6L5Y - chains B and C of the 4 polymer chains in the assembly; structure by X-ray diffraction, 1.65 A resolution.

Chain B:
Protein: Hemoglobin subunit beta
Organism: Homo sapiens
UniProt: P68871 (HBB_HUMAN); residues 1-146 here correspond to UniProt positions 2-147 (UniProt number = residue number + 1)
Chain sequence (146 residues; numbered 1 to 146; the number before each row is that of its first residue):
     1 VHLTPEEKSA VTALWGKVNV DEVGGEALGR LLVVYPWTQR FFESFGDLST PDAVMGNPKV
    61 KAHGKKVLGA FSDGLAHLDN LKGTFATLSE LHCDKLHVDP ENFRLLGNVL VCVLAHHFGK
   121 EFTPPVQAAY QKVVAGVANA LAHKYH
Bound ions: heme Fe: His-92 (together with carbon monoxide)
Residues lining bound ligands: carbon monoxide / heme: Leu-28, Leu-31, Thr-38, Phe-41, Phe-42, Phe-45, His-63, Lys-66, Val-67, Ala-70, Phe-71, Phe-85, Leu-88, Leu-91, His-92, Leu-96, Val-98, Asn-102, Phe-103, Leu-106, Val-137, Leu-141
Curated features (UniProtKB/Swiss-Prot):
  - binding site ((2R)-2,3-bisphosphoglycerate): Val-1, His-2, Lys-82, His-143
  - binding site (heme b): His-63, His-92
  - site: Glu-7, Lys-8 (Microbial infection: Cleavage), Gly-25, Glu-26 (Microbial infection: Cleavage), Gly-29, Arg-30 (Microbial infection: Cleavage), Tyr-35, Pro-36 (Microbial infection: Cleavage), Trp-37, Thr-38 (Microbial infection: Cleavage), Phe-45, Gly-46 (Microbial infection: Cleavage), Asp-52, Ala-53 (Microbial infection: Cleavage), Gly-56, Asn-57 (Microbial infection: Cleavage), Lys-59 (Not glycated), Phe-71, Ser-72 (Microbial infection: Cleavage), Gly-74, Leu-75 (Microbial infection: Cleavage), Lys-82 (Not glycated), Thr-84, Phe-85 (Microbial infection: Cleavage), His-92, Cys-93 (Microbial infection: Cleavage), Lys-95 (Not glycated), Arg-104, Leu-105 (Microbial infection: Cleavage), Leu-110, Val-111 (Microbial infection: Cleavage), Gly-119, Lys-120 (Microbial infection: Cleavage), Phe-122, Thr-123 (Microbial infection: Cleavage), Ala-128, Ala-129 (Microbial infection: Cleavage) and 2 more in UniProt
  - modified residue: Val-1 (N-acetylvaline), Ser-9 (Phosphoserine), Thr-12 (Phosphothreonine), Ser-44 (Phosphoserine), Thr-50 (Phosphothreonine), Lys-59 (N6-acetyllysine), Lys-82 (N6-acetyllysine), Thr-87 (Phosphothreonine), Cys-93 (S-nitrosocysteine), Lys-144 (N6-acetyllysine)
  - glycosylation: Val-1 (N-linked (Glc) (glycation) valine), Lys-8 (N-linked (Glc) (glycation) lysine), Lys-17 (N-linked (Glc) (glycation) lysine), Lys-66 (N-linked (Glc) (glycation) lysine), Lys-120 (N-linked (Glc) (glycation) lysine), Lys-144 (N-linked (Glc) (glycation) lysine)

Chain C:
Protein: Hemoglobin subunit alpha
Organism: Homo sapiens
UniProt: P69905 (HBA_HUMAN); residues 1-141 here correspond to UniProt positions 2-142 (UniProt number = residue number + 1)
Chain sequence (141 residues; row label = number of the first residue in the row):
     1 VLSPADKTNV KAAWGKVGAH AGEYGAEALE RMFLSFPTTK TYFPHFDLSH GSAQVKGHGK
    61 KVADALTNAV AHVDDMPNAL SALSDLHAHK LRVDPVNFKL LSHCLLVTLA AHLPAEFTPA
   121 VHASLDKFLA SVSTVLTSKY R
Bound ions: heme Fe: His-87 (together with carbon monoxide)
Residues lining bound ligands: carbon monoxide / heme: Leu-29, Met-32, Thr-39, Tyr-42, Phe-43, Phe-46, His-58, Lys-61, Val-62, Ala-65, Leu-66, Leu-83, Leu-86, His-87, Leu-91, Val-93, Asn-97, Phe-98, Leu-101, Leu-105, Val-132, Leu-136
Curated features (UniProtKB/Swiss-Prot):
  - binding site (O2): His-58
  - binding site (heme b): His-87
  - site: Thr-8, Asn-9 (Microbial infection: Cleavage), Lys-11 (Not glycated), Ala-13, Trp-14 (Microbial infection: Cleavage), Tyr-24, Gly-25 (Microbial infection: Cleavage), Leu-29, Glu-30 (Microbial infection: Cleavage), His-45, Phe-46 (Microbial infection: Cleavage), Asp-47, Leu-48 (Microbial infection: Cleavage), Ser-52, Ala-53 (Microbial infection: Cleavage), Val-55, Lys-56 (Microbial infection: Cleavage), Lys-56 (Not glycated), Gly-59, Lys-60 (Microbial infection: Cleavage), Lys-60 (Not glycated), Lys-90 (Not glycated), Leu-91, Arg-92 (Microbial infection: Cleavage), Lys-99 (Not glycated), Leu-106, Val-107 (Microbial infection: Cleavage), Thr-108, Leu-109 (Microbial infection: Cleavage), Val-121, His-122 (Microbial infection: Cleavage), Ser-133, Thr-134 (Microbial infection: Cleavage)
  - modified residue: Ser-3 (Phosphoserine), Lys-7 (N6-succinyllysine), Thr-8 (Phosphothreonine), Lys-11 (N6-succinyllysine), Lys-16 (N6-acetyllysine), Tyr-24 (Phosphotyrosine), Ser-35 (Phosphoserine), Lys-40 (N6-succinyllysine), Ser-49 (Phosphoserine), Ser-102 (Phosphoserine), Thr-108 (Phosphothreonine), Ser-124 (Phosphoserine), Ser-131 (Phosphoserine), Thr-134 (Phosphothreonine), Thr-137 (Phosphothreonine), Ser-138 (Phosphoserine)
  - glycosylation (N-linked (Glc) (glycation) lysine): Lys-7, Lys-16, Lys-40, Lys-61

How chain B and chain C interact:
Residue-residue contacts (14):
  Pro-36(B) with Arg-92(C), hydrogen bond (backbone-side chain)
  Trp-37(B) with Arg-92(C); Val-93(C); Asp-94(C); Pro-95(C)
  Gln-39(B) with Arg-92(C), hydrogen bond
  Arg-40(B) with Thr-41(C), hydrogen bond (side chain-backbone); Tyr-42(C); Leu-91(C); Arg-92(C)
  His-97(B) with Thr-38(C)
  Asp-99(B) with Asp-94(C); Val-96(C)
  Asn-102(B) with Asp-94(C), hydrogen bond
Also at the interface, not in a pair above, chain C (10 interface residues in all): Lys-139

In short:
7 residues of chain B face 10 of chain C across their interface; the contacts include 4 hydrogen bonds. Among
the polar pairs are Pro-36(B)/Arg-92(C), Gln-39(B)/Arg-92(C) and Arg-40(B)/Thr-41(C). Bound to chain B: carbon
monoxide / heme. Bound to chain C: carbon monoxide / heme.
Here chain B is Hemoglobin subunit beta and chain C is Hemoglobin subunit alpha, both from Homo sapiens. Entry
6L5Y (Carbonmonoxy human hemoglobin A in the R2 quaternary structure at 140 K: Light (2 min)) was determined
by X-ray diffraction, deposited together with 6KA9, 6KAE, 6KAH, 6KAI, 6KAO, 6KAP and 11 further entries.
